Entry 6DLU (electron microscopy, 3.75 A resolution); this record covers chains B and P.

# Chain B (and P)
Protein: Dynamin-1
Organism: Homo sapiens
Notes: EC 3.6.5.5; chain P of this document is another copy of the same molecule, construct and numbering; everything in this record applies to it too
UniProtKB: Q05193 (DYN1_HUMAN), isoform Q05193-3; numbering as in UniProt (aligned over 1-748)
Sequence (748 residues; numbered 1 to 748; the number before each row is that of its first residue):
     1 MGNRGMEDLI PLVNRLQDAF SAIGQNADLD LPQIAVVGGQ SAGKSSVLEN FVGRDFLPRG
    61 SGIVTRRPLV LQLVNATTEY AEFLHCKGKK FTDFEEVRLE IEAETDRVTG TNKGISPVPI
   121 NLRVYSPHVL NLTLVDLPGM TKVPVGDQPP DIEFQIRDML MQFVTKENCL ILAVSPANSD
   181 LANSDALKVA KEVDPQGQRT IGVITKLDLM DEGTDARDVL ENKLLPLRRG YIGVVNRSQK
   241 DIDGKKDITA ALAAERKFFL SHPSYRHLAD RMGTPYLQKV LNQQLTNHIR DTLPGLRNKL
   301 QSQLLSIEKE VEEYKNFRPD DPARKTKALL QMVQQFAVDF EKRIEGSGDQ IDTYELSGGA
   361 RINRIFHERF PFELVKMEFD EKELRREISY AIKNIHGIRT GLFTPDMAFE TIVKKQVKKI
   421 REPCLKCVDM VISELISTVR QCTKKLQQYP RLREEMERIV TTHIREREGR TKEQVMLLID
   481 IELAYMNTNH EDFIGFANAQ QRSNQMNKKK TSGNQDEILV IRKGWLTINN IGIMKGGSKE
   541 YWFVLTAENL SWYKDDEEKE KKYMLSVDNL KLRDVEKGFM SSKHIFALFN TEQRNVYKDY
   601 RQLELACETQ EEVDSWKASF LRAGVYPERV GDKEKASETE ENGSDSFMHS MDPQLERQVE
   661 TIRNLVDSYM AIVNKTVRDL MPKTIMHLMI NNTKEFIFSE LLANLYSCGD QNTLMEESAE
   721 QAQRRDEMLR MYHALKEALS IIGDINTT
Unresolved in the structure: 1-6, 21-28 (chain P: 748)
Ion coordination: Mg2+: Ser45, Thr65 (together with GMP-PCP)
Ligand contacts: GMP-PCP (GCP; phosphomethylphosphonic acid guanylate ester): Gln40, Ser41, Ala42, Gly43, Lys44, Ser45, Ser46, Pro58, Arg59, Gly60, Ser61, Gly62, Ile63, Val64, Thr65, Leu137, Gly139, Lys206, Asp208, Leu209, Val235, Asn236, Arg237, Ser238, Gln239, Ile242
UniProt features mapped onto this chain:
  - region: Gly38 to Ser45 (G1 motif), Val64 to Arg66 (G2 motif), Asp136 to Gly139 (G3 motif), Thr205 to Asp208 (G4 motif), Val235 to Ser238 (G5 motif)
  - binding site (GDP): Ser41, Gly43, Lys44, Ser45, Ser46, Arg59, Gly60, Lys206, Asp208, Asp211, Asn236, Arg237, Gln239
  - modified residue: Tyr80 (Phosphotyrosine), Tyr125 (3'-nitrotyrosine), Ser306 (Phosphoserine), Ser347 (Phosphoserine), Tyr354 (Phosphotyrosine), Ser512 (Phosphoserine)
  - natural variant: Ala177 (A177P: In DEE31A), Lys206 (K206N: In DEE31A), Arg237 (R237W: In DEE31A), Gly359 (G359A: In DEE31A)
  - mutagenesis: Gln40 (Q40E: Impairs assembly-stimulated GTPase activity. Does not affect basal GTPase activity. Does not affect membrane binding. Does not affect self-assembly. Completely inhibits receptor internalization), Ser41 (S41A: Impairs assembly-stimulated GTPase activity. Does not affect basal GTPase activity. Does not affect membrane binding. Does not affect self-assembly), Lys44 (K44A: Inhibits receptor-mediated endocytosis. Significantly decreases endocytosis. Impairs receptor-mediated endocytosis. Impairs receptor-mediated endocytosis; when associated with 591-K--T-602 ...), Asp180 (D180A: Inhibits assembly-stimulated GTPase activity. Significantly increases basal GTPase activity Does not affect membrane binding. Does not affect self-assembly), Arg290 (R290A: Does not significantly affect receptor-mediated endocytosis; when associated with A-291 and A-292), Asp291 (D291A: Does not significantly affect receptor-mediated endocytosis; when associated with A-290 and A-292), Thr292 (T292A: Does not significantly affect receptor-mediated endocytosis; when associated with A-290 and A-291; T292A: Substantially reduces receptor-mediated endocytosis ...), Leu293 (L293A: Substantially reduces receptor-mediated endocytosis; whena ssociated with A-292 and A-294), Pro294 (P294A: Does not significantly affect receptor-mediated endocytosis. Substantially reduces receptor-mediated endocytosis; whena ssociated with A-292 and A-293), Leu330 (L330R: Significantly decreases receptor-mediated endocytosis; when associated with R-334 and R-702), Gln334 (Q334R: Significantly decreases receptor-mediated endocytosis; when associated with R-330 and R-702), Asp406 (D406R: Significantly decreases receptor-mediated endocytosis; when associated with R-407 and W-488), 4 further mutagenesis entries in UniProt
What the authors report for this chain:
  - conformationally variable residues (helix shift, order/disorder transition): Phe20 to Leu31, Thr274 to Glu310

# Interface between chain B and chain P
Residue-residue contacts - 44 pairs, chain B then chain P:
  Gln40(B) - Asp180(P)  hydrogen bond
  Gln40(B) - Ala182(P)
  Gln40(B) - Asn183(P)  hydrogen bond (backbone-side chain)
  Ser61(B) - Thr214(P)
  Met140(B) - Asn183(P)
  Thr141(B) - Ala182(P)
  Lys142(B) - Lys142(P)
  Lys142(B) - Ala182(P)  hydrogen bond (backbone-backbone)
  Lys142(B) - Asn183(P)
  Lys142(B) - Asp185(P)
  Val143(B) - Leu181(P)
  Val143(B) - Ala182(P)  hydrogen bond (backbone-backbone)
  Pro144(B) - Leu225(P)
  Val145(B) - Leu225(P)  hydrophobic
  Glu153(B) - Lys188(P)  salt bridge
  Asn178(B) - Asn178(P)
  Asp180(B) - Gln40(P)
  Asp180(B) - Ser41(P)
  Ala182(B) - Gln40(P)
  Ala182(B) - Thr141(P)
  Ala182(B) - Lys142(P)  hydrogen bond (backbone-backbone)
  Ala182(B) - Val143(P)
  Asn183(B) - Gln40(P)  hydrogen bond (side chain-backbone)
  Asn183(B) - Met140(P)
  Asn183(B) - Thr141(P)
  Asp185(B) - Lys142(P)  salt bridge
  Lys188(B) - Lys142(P)
  Lys188(B) - Val143(P)
  Leu209(B) - Asp211(P)
  Asp211(B) - Leu209(P)
  Asp211(B) - Ser238(P)
  Asp211(B) - Gln239(P)  hydrogen bond (side chain-backbone)
  Glu212(B) - Gln239(P)
  Glu212(B) - Lys240(P)  hydrogen bond (backbone-backbone)
  Thr214(B) - Ser61(P)
  Thr214(B) - Gln239(P)
  Leu224(B) - Val145(P)  hydrophobic
  Leu225(B) - Val143(P)  hydrophobic
  Leu225(B) - Val145(P)  hydrophobic
  Ser238(B) - Asp211(P)
  Gln239(B) - Asp211(P)  hydrogen bond (backbone-side chain)
  Gln239(B) - Glu212(P)
  Gln239(B) - Thr214(P)
  Lys240(B) - Glu212(P)  salt bridge
Other interface residues (no listed pair), chain B (33 interface residues in all): Gly39, Ser41, Gly62, Ile63, Lys113, Leu181, Ser184, Leu187, Gly213
Other interface residues (no listed pair), chain P (29 interface residues in all): Gly62, Ser184, Lys191, Met210, Gly213, Leu224

# Summary
Chain B and chain P form an interface of 33 and 29 residues respectively; the contacts include 9 hydrogen
bonds and 3 salt bridges. Polar contacts include Glu153(B)-Lys188(P), Asp185(B)-Lys142(P) and
Lys240(B)-Glu212(P). Chain B binds GMP-PCP. UniProt lists 13 GDP-binding residues and 27 mutagenesis sites on
chain B. The paper reports conformational variability at Phe20(B) and Thr274(B).
Chain B and chain P are both Dynamin-1 (Homo sapiens); the structure, Cryo-EM of the GMPPCP-bound human
dynamin-1 polymer assembled on the membrane in the constricted state, was determined by electron microscopy
together with 6DLV from the same study.
